Entry 6R16 (X-ray diffraction, 2.75 A resolution); this record covers chains C and J of the 12 polymer chains in the assembly.

Chain C:
Name: SUN domain-containing protein 1
Organism: Homo sapiens
UniProt: O94901 (SUN1_HUMAN); residue numbers follow UniProt; this construct covers 616-812
Chain sequence (203 residues; row label = number of the first residue in the row):
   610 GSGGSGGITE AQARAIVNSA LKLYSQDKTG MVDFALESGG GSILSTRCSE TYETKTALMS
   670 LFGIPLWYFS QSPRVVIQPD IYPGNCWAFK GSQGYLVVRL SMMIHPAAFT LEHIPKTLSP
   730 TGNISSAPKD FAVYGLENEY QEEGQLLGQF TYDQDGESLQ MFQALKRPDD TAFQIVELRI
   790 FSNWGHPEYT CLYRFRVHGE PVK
Not modelled in the structure: 610-617, 812
Construct notes: expression tag (610-615)
Ion coordination: K+: Val684, Gln687, Asp689, Asn694, Tyr802
What the authors report for this chain:
  - mutagenesis - F671E, I673E: unchanged binding to Nesprin-4 (chain J)
  - mutagenesis - I673E: unchanged stability

Chain J:
Name: Nesprin-4
Organism: Homo sapiens
UniProt: Q8N205 (SYNE4_HUMAN); residues 376-404 here = UniProt positions 376-404
Chain sequence (32 residues; row label = number of the first residue in the row):
   373 GSMASGGPCC SHARIPRTPY LVLSYVNGLP PV
Not modelled in the structure: 373-377
Construct notes: expression tag (373-375)
Ion coordination: Zn2+: Cys382, His384 (shared with 2 residues of chain G)

How chain C and chain J interact:
Residue-residue contacts - 34 pairs, chain C then chain J:
  Glu646(C) - Leu395(J)
  Glu646(C) - Tyr397(J)  hydrogen bond (backbone-side chain)
  Ser647(C) - Pro402(J)
  Gly649(C) - Tyr397(J)
  Gly649(C) - Pro402(J)
  Gly650(C) - Tyr397(J)
  Ser651(C) - Leu395(J)
  Ser651(C) - Tyr397(J)
  Thr660(C) - Tyr392(J)
  Lys664(C) - Pro388(J)
  Leu667(C) - Cys382(J)
  Leu667(C) - Ser383(J)
  Ser669(C) - Pro380(J)
  Gly672(C) - Gly379(J)
  Gly672(C) - Pro380(J)
  Gly672(C) - Cys381(J)  hydrogen bond (backbone-backbone)
  Ile673(C) - Arg386(J)
  Pro674(C) - Cys382(J)
  Pro674(C) - His384(J)
  Pro674(C) - Arg386(J)  hydrogen bond (backbone-backbone)
  Leu675(C) - Ala385(J)
  Leu675(C) - Arg386(J)  hydrogen bond (backbone-backbone)
  Leu675(C) - Ile387(J)  hydrogen bond (backbone-backbone)
  Trp676(C) - Ala385(J)  hydrophobic
  Trp676(C) - Pro391(J)
  Tyr677(C) - Ser383(J)  hydrogen bond (side chain-backbone)
  Tyr677(C) - Ala385(J)  hydrophobic
  Tyr677(C) - Thr390(J)
  Ser679(C) - Tyr392(J)
  Ser681(C) - Tyr392(J)
  Arg683(C) - Leu393(J)  hydrogen bond (side chain-backbone)
  Arg683(C) - Leu395(J)
  Ser710(C) - Leu401(J)
  Met711(C) - Leu401(J)  hydrophobic
Also at the interface, not in a pair above, chain C (25 interface residues in all): Gly648, Ile652, Ser654, Glu662, Arg708
Also at the interface, not in a pair above, chain J (21 interface residues in all): Val394, Ser396, Val404
Interface features reported in the paper:
  - hot spots on chain C (mutagenesis) - W676E: abolished binding to Nesprin-4 (chain J)

In short:
25 residues of chain C and 21 residues of chain J are in contact; the contacts include 7 hydrogen bonds. Polar
contacts include Glu646(C)-Tyr397(J), Tyr677(C)-Ser383(J) and Arg683(C)-Leu393(J). The paper reports that
W676E of chain C abolishes binding to Nesprin-4 (chain J); F671E and I673E of chain C leave binding to
Nesprin-4 (chain J) unchanged.
Here chain C is SUN domain-containing protein 1 and chain J is Nesprin-4, both from Homo sapiens. Entry 6R16
(Crystal structure of the SUN1-KASH4 6:6 complex) was determined by X-ray diffraction, deposited together with
6R2I.
